Entry 8KD7 (electron microscopy, 3.09 A resolution); this record covers chains R and Y of the 16 polymer chains in the assembly.

== Chain R ==
Molecule: Histone H2B 1.1
Source organism: Xenopus laevis
UniProtKB: P02281 (H2B11_XENLA); residues 1-122 here correspond to UniProt positions 5-126 (UniProt number = residue number + 4)
Sequence (122 residues; row label = number of the first residue in the row):
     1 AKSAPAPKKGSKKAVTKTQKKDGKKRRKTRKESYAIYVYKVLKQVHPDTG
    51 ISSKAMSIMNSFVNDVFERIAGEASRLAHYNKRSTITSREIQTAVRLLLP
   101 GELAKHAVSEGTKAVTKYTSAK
Not modelled in the structure: 1-28, 121-122
Sequence notes: engineered mutation Thr29 (Ser33 in P02281)
UniProt features mapped onto this chain:
  - modified residue: Lys2 (N6-acetyllysine), Lys9 (N6-acetyllysine), Ser11 (Phosphoserine), Lys12 (N6-acetyllysine), Lys17 (N6-acetyllysine)
  - glycosylation: Ser109 (O-linked (GlcNAc) serine)
  - cross-link: Lys117 (Glycyl lysine isopeptide (Lys-Gly) (interchain with G-Cter in ubiquitin))

== Chain Y ==
Molecule: 167bp DNA
Sequence (167 nucleotides; each row starts with the number of its first residue; numbers below 1 keep their minus sign (DC-73 is residue -73)):
   -73 CTGGAGAATCCCGGTGCCGAGGCCGCTCAATTGGTCGTAGACAGCTCTAG
   -23 CACCGCTTAAACGCACGTACGCGCTGTCCCCCGCGTTTTAACCGCCAAGG
    27 GGATTACTCCCTAGTCTCCAGGCACGTGTCAGATATATACATCCTGTTCT
    77 AGAGCGGCCGCCACCGC
Not modelled in the structure: -73, 80-93

== How chain R and chain Y interact ==
Residue-residue contacts - 14 pairs, chain R then chain Y:
  Thr29(R) - DT30(Y)  phosphate contact
  Arg30(R) - DC-46(Y)  sugar contact
  Arg30(R) - DA-45(Y)  sugar contact
  Tyr39(R) - DG-53(Y)  hydrogen bond to the phosphate
  Tyr39(R) - DG-52(Y)  phosphate contact
  Gly50(R) - DG-53(Y)  phosphate contact
  Ile51(R) - DG-53(Y)  hydrogen bond to the phosphate
  Ser52(R) - DA-54(Y)  phosphate contact
  Ser53(R) - DA-54(Y)  hydrogen bond to the phosphate
  Arg83(R) - DG-34(Y)  phosphate contact
  Arg83(R) - DA-33(Y)  salt bridge to the phosphate
  Ser84(R) - DA-35(Y)  hydrogen bond to the phosphate
  Ser84(R) - DG-34(Y)  hydrogen bond to the phosphate
  Thr85(R) - DG-34(Y)  hydrogen bond to the phosphate
Other interface residues (no listed pair), chain R (12 interface residues in all): Lys54, Lys82

== Summary ==
12 residues of chain R face 9 of chain Y across their interface, with 6 hydrogen bonds and 1 salt bridge.
Polar contacts include Tyr39(R)-DG-53(Y), Ile51(R)-DG-53(Y) and Ser53(R)-DA-54(Y).
Here chain R is Histone H2B 1.1 (Xenopus laevis) and chain Y is 167bp DNA. Entry 8KD7 (Rpd3S in complex with
nucleosome with H3K36MLA modification and 167bp DNA) was determined by electron microscopy (same publication
as 8KC7, 8KD2, 8KD3, 8KD4, 8KD5 and 8KD6).
